Entry 7ACL (X-ray diffraction, 2.05 A resolution); this record covers chains A and B.

Chain A (and B):
Name: HTH-type transcriptional regulator RcdA
Organism: Escherichia coli
Notes: chain B of this document is another copy of the same molecule, construct and numbering; everything in this record applies to it too
Reference sequence: P75811 (RCDA_ECOLI); residue numbers follow UniProt; this construct covers 1-178
Amino-acid sequence (178 residues; numbered 1 to 178; the number before each row is that of its first residue):
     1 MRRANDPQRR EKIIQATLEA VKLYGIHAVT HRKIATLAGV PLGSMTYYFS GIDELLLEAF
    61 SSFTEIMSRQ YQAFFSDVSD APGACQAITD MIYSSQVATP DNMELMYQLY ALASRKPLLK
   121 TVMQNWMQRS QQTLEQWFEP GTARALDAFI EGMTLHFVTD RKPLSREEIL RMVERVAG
Unresolved in the structure: 1-5 (chain B: 1-4)

Chain A / chain B interface:
Residue-residue contacts - 76 pairs, chain A then chain B:
  Tyr24(A) - His27(B)  hydrogen bond (backbone-side chain)
  His27(A) - Leu23(B)
  His27(A) - Tyr24(B)
  Glu104(A) - Tyr107(B)
  Glu104(A) - Ala111(B)
  Glu104(A) - Ser114(B)
  Tyr107(A) - Met103(B)
  Tyr107(A) - Met106(B)  hydrogen bond
  Tyr107(A) - Tyr107(B)
  Tyr107(A) - Tyr110(B)  hydrophobic
  Tyr107(A) - Leu155(B)  hydrophobic
  Gln108(A) - Glu104(B)
  Gln108(A) - Tyr107(B)  hydrogen bond
  Tyr110(A) - Met103(B)
  Tyr110(A) - Leu155(B)  hydrophobic
  Tyr110(A) - His156(B)
  Tyr110(A) - Thr159(B)
  Ala111(A) - Met103(B)
  Ala111(A) - Glu104(B)
  Ser114(A) - Pro100(B)
  Ser114(A) - Met103(B)
  Arg115(A) - Glu104(B)  salt bridge
  Lys120(A) - Val158(B)  hydrogen bond (side chain-backbone)
  Lys120(A) - Thr159(B)
  Met123(A) - Thr159(B)
  Gln124(A) - Thr159(B)  hydrogen bond (side chain-backbone)
  Gln124(A) - Asp160(B)
  Gln124(A) - Arg161(B)
  Met127(A) - His156(B)
  Met127(A) - Thr159(B)
  Met127(A) - Asp160(B)
  Gln131(A) - Asp160(B)
  Glu139(A) - Arg171(B)  salt bridge
  Gly141(A) - Met172(B)
  Thr142(A) - Met172(B)
  Thr142(A) - Arg175(B)  hydrogen bond
  Arg144(A) - Asp160(B)  salt bridge
  Arg144(A) - Lys162(B)  hydrogen bond (side chain-backbone)
  Arg144(A) - Pro163(B)
  Arg144(A) - Leu164(B)
  Ala145(A) - Phe149(B)
  Ala145(A) - Met172(B)  hydrophobic
  Asp147(A) - His156(B)  salt bridge
  Ala148(A) - Gly152(B)
  Ala148(A) - Met153(B)  hydrophobic
  Ala148(A) - His156(B)
  Phe149(A) - Ala145(B)
  Glu151(A) - His156(B)  salt bridge
  Gly152(A) - Ala148(B)
  Gly152(A) - Gly152(B)
  Met153(A) - Ala148(B)  hydrophobic
  Leu155(A) - Tyr110(B)
  Leu155(A) - Leu155(B)  hydrophobic
  His156(A) - Met127(B)
  His156(A) - Arg144(B)
  His156(A) - Asp147(B)  salt bridge
  His156(A) - Ala148(B)
  His156(A) - Glu151(B)  salt bridge
  Val158(A) - Lys120(B)  hydrogen bond (backbone-side chain)
  Thr159(A) - Lys120(B)
  Thr159(A) - Met123(B)
  Thr159(A) - Gln124(B)
  Thr159(A) - Met127(B)  hydrogen bond
  Asp160(A) - Met127(B)
  Asp160(A) - Arg144(B)  salt bridge
  Arg161(A) - Gln124(B)  hydrogen bond
  Lys162(A) - Arg144(B)  hydrogen bond (backbone-side chain)
  Leu164(A) - Arg144(B)
  Met172(A) - Gly141(B)
  Met172(A) - Ala145(B)  hydrophobic
  Arg175(A) - Arg175(B)
  Arg175(A) - Val176(B)  hydrogen bond (side chain-backbone)
  Arg175(A) - Gly178(B)
  Val176(A) - Arg175(B)  hydrogen bond (backbone-side chain)
  Val176(A) - Val176(B)  hydrophobic
  Ala177(A) - Arg175(B)
Interface residues without a listed pair, chain A (42 interface residues in all): Gly25, Gln96, Phe157, Pro163, Gly178
Interface residues without a listed pair, chain B (41 interface residues in all): Gly25, Thr142, Glu168

In short:
42 residues of chain A face 41 of chain B across their interface, with 13 hydrogen bonds and 8 salt bridges.
Polar contacts include Arg115(A)-Glu104(B), Glu139(A)-Arg171(B) and Arg144(A)-Asp160(B).
Chain A and chain B are both HTH-type transcriptional regulator RcdA (Escherichia coli); the structure,
Crystal structure of E. coli HTH-type transcriptional regulator RcdA at 2.05 A resolution, was determined by
X-ray diffraction (same publication as 7ACO).
